5TYZ - chains A and T of the 4 polymer chains in the assembly; structure by X-ray diffraction, 1.98 A resolution.

Chain A:
Name: DNA-directed DNA/RNA polymerase mu
Source organism: Homo sapiens
Notes: EC 2.7.7.7
UniProt: Q9NP87 (DPOLM_HUMAN); numbering as in UniProt; present here: 132-397, 410-494
Chain sequence (356 residues; row label = number of the first residue in the row; note: 12 numbers in that range are skipped by the numbering (no residue carries them; nothing is unmodelled there)):
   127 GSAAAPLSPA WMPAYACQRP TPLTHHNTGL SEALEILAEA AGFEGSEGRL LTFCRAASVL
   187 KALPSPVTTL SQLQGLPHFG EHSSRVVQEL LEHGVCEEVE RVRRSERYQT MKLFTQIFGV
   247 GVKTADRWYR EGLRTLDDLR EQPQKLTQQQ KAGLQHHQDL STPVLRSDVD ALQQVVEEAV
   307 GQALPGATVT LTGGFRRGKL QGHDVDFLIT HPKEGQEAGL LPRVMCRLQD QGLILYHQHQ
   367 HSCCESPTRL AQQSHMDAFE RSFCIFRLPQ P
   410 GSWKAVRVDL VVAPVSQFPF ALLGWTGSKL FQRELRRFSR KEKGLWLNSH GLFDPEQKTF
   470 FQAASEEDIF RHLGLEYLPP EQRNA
Not modelled in the structure: 127-136, 365-384
Glycans and other covalent adducts: 2,3-dihydroxy-1,4-dithiobutane (DTT) linked to Cys-180, Cys-352
Differences from the reference sequence: expression tag (127-131); conflict Gly-410 (Pro in Q9NP87)
Ion coordination: Mn2+ site 1: His-208 (shared with 1 residue of chain D); Mn2+ site 2: Glu-218, His-219; Na+: Thr-241, Ile-243, Val-246 (shared with 1 residue of chain P); Mn2+ site 3: Asp-330, Asp-332 (together with glycolic acid) (shared with 1 residue of chain P); Mn2+ site 4: Asp-330, Asp-332, Asp-418 (shared with 1 residue of chain P); Mn2+ site 5: Glu-386, His-459
Ligand contacts: glycolic acid (GOA): Gly-319, Gly-320, Arg-323, His-329, Asp-330, Asp-332
Curated features (UniProtKB/Swiss-Prot):
  - region: Arg-323 to Asp-332 (Involved in ssDNA binding)
  - binding site (Mg(2+)): Asp-330, Asp-332, Asp-418
  - site: Gly-433 (Responsible for the low discrimination between dNTP and rNTP)

Chain T:
Molecule: 9-nt DNA strand
Sequence (9 nucleotides; row label = number of the first residue in the row):
     1 CGGCATACG
Ion coordination: Mn2+ near DG2 (its only coordinating residue here)

Interface between chain A and chain T:
Residue-residue contacts - 25 pairs, chain A then chain T:
  Gly-174(A) with DC4(T), base contact
  Leu-177(A) with DC4(T), phosphate contact; DA5(T), phosphate contact
  Gln-364(A) with DG9(T), phosphate contact
  Phe-385(A) with DG9(T), phosphate contact
  Glu-386(A) with DC8(T), sugar contact; DG9(T), hydrogen bond to the phosphate
  Arg-387(A) with DA7(T), hydrogen bond to the base; DC8(T), hydrogen bond to the sugar; DG9(T), hydrogen bond to the phosphate
  Phe-389(A) with DG9(T), sugar contact
  Lys-438(A) with DA5(T), base contact
  Arg-442(A) with DA5(T), salt bridge to the phosphate
  Arg-445(A) with DA5(T), hydrogen bond to the base; DT6(T), hydrogen bond to the base
  Arg-446(A) with DC4(T), sugar contact; DA5(T), sugar contact
  Arg-449(A) with DT6(T), salt bridge to the phosphate
  Lys-450(A) with DG3(T), hydrogen bond to the phosphate; DC4(T), salt bridge to the phosphate
  Leu-456(A) with DT6(T), sugar contact
  Asn-457(A) with DT6(T), phosphate contact; DA7(T), hydrogen bond to the phosphate
  His-459(A) with DA7(T), phosphate contact; DC8(T), salt bridge to the phosphate
Also at the interface, not in a pair above, chain A (17 interface residues in all): Arg-181

Summary:
17 residues of chain A face 7 of chain T across their interface, with 8 hydrogen bonds and 4 salt bridges.
Polar pairs include Arg-387(A)/DA7(T), Arg-445(A)/DA5(T) and Arg-445(A)/DT6(T). Bound to chain A: glycolic
acid. UniProt lists 3 Mg2+-binding residues on chain A.
Here chain A is DNA-directed DNA/RNA polymerase mu (Homo sapiens) and chain T is a 9-nt DNA strand. Entry 5TYZ
(DNA Polymerase Mu Product Complex, Mn2+ (960 min)) was determined by X-ray diffraction, deposited together
with 5TXX, 5TXZ, 5TYB, 5TYC, 5TYD, 5TYE and 7 further entries.
